PDB entry 3V8G | X-ray diffraction, 4.66 A resolution (low resolution: residue-level contacts below are approximate; hydrogen-bond / salt-bridge calls are withheld) | chains B and C of the 3 polymer chains in the assembly

Chain B (and C):
Name: sodium-coupled L-aspartate transporter
Organism: Pyrococcus horikoshii
Notes: chain C of this document is another copy of the same molecule, construct and numbering; everything in this record applies to it too
Reference sequence: O59010 (O59010_PYRHO); numbering as in UniProt (aligned over 1-417)
Chain sequence (422 residues; row label = number of the first residue in the row):
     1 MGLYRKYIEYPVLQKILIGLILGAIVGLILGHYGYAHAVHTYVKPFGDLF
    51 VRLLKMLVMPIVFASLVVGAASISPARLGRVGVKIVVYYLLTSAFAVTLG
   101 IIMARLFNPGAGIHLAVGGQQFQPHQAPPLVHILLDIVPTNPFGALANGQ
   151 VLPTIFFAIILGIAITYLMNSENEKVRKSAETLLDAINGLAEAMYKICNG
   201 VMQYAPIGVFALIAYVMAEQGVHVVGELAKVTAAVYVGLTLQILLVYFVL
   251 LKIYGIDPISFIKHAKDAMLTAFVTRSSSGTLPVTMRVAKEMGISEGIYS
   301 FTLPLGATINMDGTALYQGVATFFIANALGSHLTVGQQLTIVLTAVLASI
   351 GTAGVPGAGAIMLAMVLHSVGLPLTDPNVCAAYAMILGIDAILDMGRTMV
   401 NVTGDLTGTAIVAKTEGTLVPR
Disordered / not traced: 1-5, 116-122, 417-422 (chain C: 1-5, 118-128, 417-422)
Differences from the reference sequence: engineered mutation His-37 (Asp in O59010), His-40 (Lys in O59010), His-125 (Lys in O59010), His-132 (Lys in O59010), Cys-198 (Val in O59010), His-223 (Lys in O59010), His-264 (Lys in O59010), Ala-321 (Cys in O59010), His-368 (Glu in O59010), Cys-380 (Ala in O59010); expression tag (418-422)
Metal / ion sites: Na+ site 1: Gly-306, Asn-310, Asn-401; Na+ site 2: Thr-308, Ser-349, Ile-350, Thr-352
Small-molecule neighbours: aspartic acid (ASP): Arg-276, Ser-277, Ser-278, Met-311, Thr-314, Thr-352, Gly-354, Val-355, Pro-356, Gly-357, Ala-358, Gly-359, Asp-394, Arg-397, Thr-398, Asn-401
Reported in the primary citation:
  - mutagenesis - V198C/A380C: unchanged catalytic activity

How chain B and chain C interact:
Pairs across the interface - 37 pairs, chain B then chain C:
  Pro-45(B) / Leu-135(C)
  Leu-49(B) / Leu-135(C)
  Leu-49(B) / Val-138(C)
  Arg-52(B) / Leu-135(C)
  Arg-52(B) / Asp-136(C)
  Arg-52(B) / Val-138(C)
  Lys-55(B) / Thr-140(C)
  Met-56(B) / Pro-139(C)
  Met-56(B) / Thr-140(C)
  Met-56(B) / Pro-142(C)
  Met-56(B) / Phe-156(C)
  Met-56(B) / Phe-157(C)
  Met-59(B) / Asn-141(C)
  Pro-60(B) / Pro-142(C)
  Leu-146(B) / Asn-141(C)
  Leu-146(B) / Phe-143(C)
  Ala-147(B) / Asn-141(C)
  Ala-147(B) / Phe-143(C)
  Ala-147(B) / Gly-144(C)
  Asp-185(B) / Lys-178(C)
  Asp-185(B) / Ser-179(C)
  Asp-185(B) / Thr-182(C)
  Ala-186(B) / Leu-183(C)
  Asn-188(B) / Lys-175(C)
  Asn-188(B) / Ser-179(C)
  Gly-189(B) / Leu-168(C)
  Gly-189(B) / Ser-179(C)
  Gly-189(B) / Leu-183(C)
  Leu-190(B) / Leu-183(C)
  Glu-192(B) / Leu-168(C)
  Ala-193(B) / Ala-164(C)
  Ala-193(B) / Ile-165(C)
  Ala-193(B) / Leu-168(C)
  Lys-196(B) / Ala-164(C)
  Lys-196(B) / Leu-168(C)
  Ile-197(B) / Ile-160(C)
  Ile-197(B) / Ala-164(C)
Other interface residues (no listed pair), chain B (22 interface residues in all): Asp-48, Leu-53, Asn-148, Gly-149
Other interface residues (no listed pair), chain C (24 interface residues in all): Val-131, Leu-161, Tyr-167, Val-176

In short:
The interface between chain B and chain C involves 22 residues on one side and 24 on the other. Bound to chain
B: aspartic acid. Gly-306(B), Asn-310(B) and Asn-401(B) form the Na+ site 1. The Na+ site 2 is built by
Thr-308(B), Ser-349(B), Ile-350(B) and Thr-352(B). From the paper: V198C/A380C of chain B leave catalytic
activity unchanged.
Both chains are sodium-coupled L-aspartate transporter (Pyrococcus horikoshii). Entry 3V8G (Crystal structure
of an asymmetric trimer of a glutamate transporter homologue (GltPh)) was determined by X-ray diffraction
together with 3V8F from the same study.
